Entry 6WMS (X-ray diffraction, 2.00 A resolution); this record covers chains A and E of the 4 polymer chains in the assembly.

# Chain A
Protein: Nuclear receptor Rev-ErbA beta variant 1
Organism: Homo sapiens
UniProtKB: F1D8P2 (F1D8P2_HUMAN); residue numbers follow UniProt; this construct covers 381-579
Amino-acid sequence (199 residues; each row starts with the number of its first residue):
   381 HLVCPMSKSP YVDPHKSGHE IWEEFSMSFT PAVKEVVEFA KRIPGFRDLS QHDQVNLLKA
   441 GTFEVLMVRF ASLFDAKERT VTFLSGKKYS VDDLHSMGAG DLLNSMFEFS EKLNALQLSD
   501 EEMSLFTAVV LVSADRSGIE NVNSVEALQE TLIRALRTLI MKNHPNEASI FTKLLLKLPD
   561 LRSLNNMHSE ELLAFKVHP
Not modelled in the structure: 577-579
Ion coordination: heme Fe: C384, H568
Ligand contacts: heme (HEM): H381, L382, V383, C384, P385, M386, W402, F405, F409, V413, F443, L446, M447, F450, F454, G478, A479, G480, D481, L482, L483, M486, H568, E571, L572, F575
From the paper describing this entry:
  - binding site for heme: G480 (proposed by the authors, not directly observed)

# Chain E
Protein: NCOR isoform c
UniProtKB: Q86YY1 (Q86YY1_HUMAN); residues 2255-2277 here correspond to UniProt positions 776-798 (UniProt number = residue number - 1479)
Amino-acid sequence (23 residues; row label = number of the first residue in the row):
  2255 DPASNLGLED IIRKALMGSF DDK
Not modelled in the structure: 2255-2260, 2272-2277

# How chain A and chain E interact
Contacting residue pairs (17; chain A residue first):
  F409(A) - I2265(E)  hydrophobic
  T410(A) - I2265(E)
  V413(A) - L2262(E)  hydrophobic
  V413(A) - I2265(E)  hydrophobic
  K414(A) - K2268(E)
  V417(A) - A2269(E)  hydrophobic
  V417(A) - L2270(E)  hydrophobic
  E418(A) - A2269(E)
  K421(A) - A2269(E)  hydrogen bond (side chain-backbone)
  Q434(A) - L2270(E)
  V435(A) - R2267(E)
  V435(A) - L2270(E)  hydrophobic
  L438(A) - I2266(E)
  K439(A) - L2262(E)
  K439(A) - E2263(E)
  K439(A) - I2266(E)
  T442(A) - I2266(E)
Interface residues without a listed pair, chain E (9 interface residues in all): M2271
From the paper, about this interface:
  - interface residues, chain A: K421(A)

# Overview
12 residues of chain A and 9 residues of chain E are in contact; the contacts include 1 hydrogen bond. Its one
hydrogen-bonded contact is K421(A)-A2269(E). Ligands of chain A: heme. C384(A) and H568(A) form the heme Fe
site. The paper reports a binding site for heme at G480(A); the interface residue K421(A).
Chain A is Nuclear receptor Rev-ErbA beta variant 1 (Homo sapiens) and chain E is NCOR isoform c; the
structure, Crystal Structure of Human REV-ERBbeta Ligand Binding Domain Co-Bound to Heme and NCoR ID2 Peptide,
was determined by X-ray diffraction, deposited together with 6WMQ.
